PDB entry 8JO2 | electron microscopy, 2.74 A resolution | chains 2 and I of the 10 polymer chains in the assembly

== Chain 2 ==
Molecule: 65-nt DNA strand
Sequence (65 nucleotides; row label = number of the first residue in the row):
     1 CGCCGCGTCA GACTCGTAGG ATTATACGAC CTTGCTTAGG ATAATATTAA GAAATTAATA
    61 TTTCT

== Chain I ==
Molecule: DNA-binding transcriptional regulator BasR
Organism: Klebsiella pneumoniae JM45
UniProt: A0A0R4I965 (A0A0R4I965_KLEPN); numbering as in UniProt (aligned over 1-226)
Sequence (226 residues; numbered 1 to 226; the number before each row is that of its first residue):
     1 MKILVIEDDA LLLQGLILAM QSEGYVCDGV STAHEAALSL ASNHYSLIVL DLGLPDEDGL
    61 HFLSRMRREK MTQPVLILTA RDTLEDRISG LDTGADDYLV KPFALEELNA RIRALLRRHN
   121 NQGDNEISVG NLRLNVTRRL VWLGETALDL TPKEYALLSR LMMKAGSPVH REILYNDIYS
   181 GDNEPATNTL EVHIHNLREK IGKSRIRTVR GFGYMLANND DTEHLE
Disordered / not traced: 220-226
Reported in the primary citation:
  - mutagenesis - N188A: abolished signaling
  - mutagenesis - R160A, E172A, E172K, D182A, D182K, E184A, E184K: increased signaling
  - mutagenesis - K164A, H170A: unchanged signaling
  - binding site for the 65-nt DNA strand: Asn188

== Interface between chain 2 and chain I ==
Contacting residue pairs (14; chain 2 residue first):
  DG34(2) - Arg210(I)  base contact
  DC35(2) - Arg210(I)  hydrogen bond to the sugar
  DT36(2) - Arg171(I)  salt bridge to the phosphate
  DT36(2) - Thr208(I)  hydrogen bond to the phosphate
  DT36(2) - Arg210(I)  salt bridge to the phosphate
  DT36(2) - Gly211(I)  hydrogen bond to the phosphate
  DT37(2) - Asn188(I)  base contact
  DT37(2) - Glu191(I)  phosphate contact
  DT37(2) - Arg198(I)  sugar contact
  DT37(2) - Thr208(I)  hydrogen bond to the phosphate
  DT37(2) - Tyr214(I)  phosphate contact
  DA38(2) - His195(I)  salt bridge to the phosphate
  DA38(2) - Arg198(I)  salt bridge to the phosphate
  DA38(2) - Lys203(I)  phosphate contact
Also at the interface, not in a pair above, chain 2 (7 interface residues in all): DG39, DG40
Also at the interface, not in a pair above, chain I (11 interface residues in all): Val192

== Summary ==
Chain 2 and chain I form an interface of 7 and 11 residues respectively; the contacts include 4 hydrogen bonds
and 4 salt bridges. Polar pairs include DC35(2)-Arg210(I), DT36(2)-Thr208(I) and DT36(2)-Gly211(I). From the
paper: a binding site for the 65-nt DNA strand at Asn188(I); R160A, E172A and E172K of chain I, among others,
increase signaling; 10 substitutions were tested in all.
Chain 2 is a 65-nt DNA strand and chain I is DNA-binding transcriptional regulator BasR (Klebsiella pneumoniae
JM45); the structure, Structural basis of transcriptional activation by the OmpR/PhoB-family response
regulator PmrA, was determined by electron microscopy.
